PDB entry 8XO7 | X-ray diffraction, 2.17 A resolution | chains E and F of the 6 polymer chains in the assembly

# Chain E
Name: Fusion glycoprotein F1
UniProt: P69353 (FUS_MEASE); residues 143-184 here = UniProt positions 143-184
Sequence (44 residues; row label = number of the first residue in the row):
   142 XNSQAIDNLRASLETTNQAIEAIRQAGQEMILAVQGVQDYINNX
Modified / non-standard residues: ACE (acetyl group) at position 142; NH2 (amino group) at position 185
Sequence notes: acetylation (142); amidation (185)

# Chain F
Name: Measles virus fusion inhibitor MEK35GE
Sequence (37 residues; numbered 451 to 487; the number before each row is that of its first residue):
   451 XISLERLDVGENLKKAEEKLKKAEELLKKSEEILKKX
Unresolved in the structure: 451-454
Modified / non-standard residues: ACE (acetyl group) at position 451; NH2 (amino group) at position 487

# Chain E / chain F interface
Contacting residue pairs (36):
  Asn149(E) with Ile483(F); Lys486(F); NH2_487(F)
  Leu150(E) with Leu484(F), hydrophobic
  Ala152(E) with Ile483(F)
  Ser153(E) with Ser480(F), hydrogen bond; Ile483(F); Leu484(F)
  Thr156(E) with Leu476(F); Ser480(F); Ile483(F)
  Thr157(E) with Ser480(F), hydrogen bond
  Gln159(E) with Leu476(F)
  Ala160(E) with Ala473(F); Leu476(F), hydrophobic; Leu477(F), hydrophobic
  Ala163(E) with Lys469(F); Ala473(F), hydrophobic
  Ile164(E) with Ala473(F), hydrophobic
  Gln166(E) with Lys469(F), hydrogen bond
  Ala167(E) with Ala466(F); Lys469(F); Leu470(F), hydrophobic
  Glu170(E) with Asn462(F); Lys465(F); Ala466(F)
  Met171(E) with Ala466(F), hydrophobic; Leu470(F), hydrophobic
  Leu173(E) with Asn462(F)
  Ala174(E) with Val459(F); Asn462(F); Leu463(F), hydrophobic
  Gly177(E) with Val459(F)
  Tyr181(E) with Glu455(F), hydrogen bond (side chain-backbone); Arg456(F); Leu457(F), hydrogen bond (side chain-backbone)
Also at the interface, not in a pair above, chain E (19 interface residues in all): Val178
Also at the interface, not in a pair above, chain F (20 interface residues in all): Lys472, Lys479

# In short
The interface between chain E and chain F involves 19 residues on one side and 20 on the other; the contacts
include 5 hydrogen bonds. Among the polar pairs are Ser153(E)-Ser480(F), Thr157(E)-Ser480(F) and
Gln166(E)-Lys469(F).
Chain E is Fusion glycoprotein F1 and chain F is Measles virus fusion inhibitor MEK35GE; the structure,
Crystal structure of measles virus fusion inhibitor MEK35GE complexed with F protein HR1 (HR1-42) (P2 space
..., was determined by X-ray diffraction together with 8XNE, 8XO2, 8XO3, 8XO4, 8XO5, 8XO6 and 8XO8 from the
same study.
